Entry 2CNH (X-ray diffraction, 1.80 A resolution); this record covers chain A.

== Chain A ==
Molecule: Tyrosine-protein phosphatase non-receptor type 1
Source organism: Homo sapiens
Notes: EC 3.1.3.48; fragment: catalytic domain, residues 1-321
UniProtKB: P18031 (PTN1_HUMAN); numbering as in UniProt (aligned over 1-321)
Amino-acid sequence (321 residues; numbered 1 to 321; the number before each row is that of its first residue):
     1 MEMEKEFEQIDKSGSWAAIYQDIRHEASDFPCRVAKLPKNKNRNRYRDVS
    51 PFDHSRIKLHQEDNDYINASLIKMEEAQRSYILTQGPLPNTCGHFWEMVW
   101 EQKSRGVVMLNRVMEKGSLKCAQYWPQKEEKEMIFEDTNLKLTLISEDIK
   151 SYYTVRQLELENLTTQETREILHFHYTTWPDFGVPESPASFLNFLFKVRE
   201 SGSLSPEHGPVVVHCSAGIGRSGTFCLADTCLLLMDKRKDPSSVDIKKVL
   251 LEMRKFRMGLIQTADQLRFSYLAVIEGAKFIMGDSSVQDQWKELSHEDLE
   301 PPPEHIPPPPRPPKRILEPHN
Disordered / not traced: 1-2, 300-321
Metal / ion sites: Ca2+ near H54 (its only coordinating residue here)
Small-molecule neighbours: IZB (N-[(1S)-1-(1H-benzimidazol-2-yl)-2-{4-[(5S)-1,1-dioxido-3-oxoisothiazolidin-5-yl]phenyl}ethyl]-4-methyl-3,4-dihydro-2H-1,4-benzoxazine-7-sulfonamide): Y46, R47, D48, V49, D181, F182, G183, C215, S216, A217, G218, I219, G220, R221, Q262, Q266
Swiss-Prot annotation at these positions:
  - active site: C215 (Phosphocysteine intermediate)
  - binding site (substrate): D181, C215 to R221, Q262
  - modified residue: M1 (N-acetylmethionine), Y20 (Phosphotyrosine), S50 (Phosphoserine), Y66 (Phosphotyrosine), C215 (Cysteine persulfide), S242 (Phosphoserine), S243 (Phosphoserine)
  - cross-link: C215 to S216 (N,N-(cysteine-1,S-diyl)serine (Cys-Ser))
  - mutagenesis: S50 (S50A/D: No phosphorylation), D181 (D181A: Substrate-trapping mutant), C215 (C215S: Catalytically inactive mutant; abolishes sulfhydration)

== In short ==
Chain A binds compound IZB. From UniProt: active-site residue C215, 9 substrate-binding residues and 3
mutagenesis sites.
Chain A is Tyrosine-protein phosphatase non-receptor type 1 (Homo sapiens); the structure, Structural Insights
into the Design of Nonpeptidic Isothiazolidinone- Containing Inhibitors of Protein Tyrosine Phosphatase 1B,
was determined by X-ray diffraction (same publication as 2CNE, 2CNF, 2CNG and 2CNI).
